PDB entry 6HKO | electron microscopy, 3.42 A resolution | chains A and T of the 17 polymer chains in the assembly

Chain A:
Name: DNA-directed RNA polymerase I subunit RPA190
Source organism: Saccharomyces cerevisiae (strain ATCC 204508 / S288c)
Notes: EC 2.7.7.6
UniProtKB: P10964 (RPA1_YEAST); numbering as in UniProt (aligned over 1-1664)
Sequence (1664 residues; each row starts with the number of its first residue):
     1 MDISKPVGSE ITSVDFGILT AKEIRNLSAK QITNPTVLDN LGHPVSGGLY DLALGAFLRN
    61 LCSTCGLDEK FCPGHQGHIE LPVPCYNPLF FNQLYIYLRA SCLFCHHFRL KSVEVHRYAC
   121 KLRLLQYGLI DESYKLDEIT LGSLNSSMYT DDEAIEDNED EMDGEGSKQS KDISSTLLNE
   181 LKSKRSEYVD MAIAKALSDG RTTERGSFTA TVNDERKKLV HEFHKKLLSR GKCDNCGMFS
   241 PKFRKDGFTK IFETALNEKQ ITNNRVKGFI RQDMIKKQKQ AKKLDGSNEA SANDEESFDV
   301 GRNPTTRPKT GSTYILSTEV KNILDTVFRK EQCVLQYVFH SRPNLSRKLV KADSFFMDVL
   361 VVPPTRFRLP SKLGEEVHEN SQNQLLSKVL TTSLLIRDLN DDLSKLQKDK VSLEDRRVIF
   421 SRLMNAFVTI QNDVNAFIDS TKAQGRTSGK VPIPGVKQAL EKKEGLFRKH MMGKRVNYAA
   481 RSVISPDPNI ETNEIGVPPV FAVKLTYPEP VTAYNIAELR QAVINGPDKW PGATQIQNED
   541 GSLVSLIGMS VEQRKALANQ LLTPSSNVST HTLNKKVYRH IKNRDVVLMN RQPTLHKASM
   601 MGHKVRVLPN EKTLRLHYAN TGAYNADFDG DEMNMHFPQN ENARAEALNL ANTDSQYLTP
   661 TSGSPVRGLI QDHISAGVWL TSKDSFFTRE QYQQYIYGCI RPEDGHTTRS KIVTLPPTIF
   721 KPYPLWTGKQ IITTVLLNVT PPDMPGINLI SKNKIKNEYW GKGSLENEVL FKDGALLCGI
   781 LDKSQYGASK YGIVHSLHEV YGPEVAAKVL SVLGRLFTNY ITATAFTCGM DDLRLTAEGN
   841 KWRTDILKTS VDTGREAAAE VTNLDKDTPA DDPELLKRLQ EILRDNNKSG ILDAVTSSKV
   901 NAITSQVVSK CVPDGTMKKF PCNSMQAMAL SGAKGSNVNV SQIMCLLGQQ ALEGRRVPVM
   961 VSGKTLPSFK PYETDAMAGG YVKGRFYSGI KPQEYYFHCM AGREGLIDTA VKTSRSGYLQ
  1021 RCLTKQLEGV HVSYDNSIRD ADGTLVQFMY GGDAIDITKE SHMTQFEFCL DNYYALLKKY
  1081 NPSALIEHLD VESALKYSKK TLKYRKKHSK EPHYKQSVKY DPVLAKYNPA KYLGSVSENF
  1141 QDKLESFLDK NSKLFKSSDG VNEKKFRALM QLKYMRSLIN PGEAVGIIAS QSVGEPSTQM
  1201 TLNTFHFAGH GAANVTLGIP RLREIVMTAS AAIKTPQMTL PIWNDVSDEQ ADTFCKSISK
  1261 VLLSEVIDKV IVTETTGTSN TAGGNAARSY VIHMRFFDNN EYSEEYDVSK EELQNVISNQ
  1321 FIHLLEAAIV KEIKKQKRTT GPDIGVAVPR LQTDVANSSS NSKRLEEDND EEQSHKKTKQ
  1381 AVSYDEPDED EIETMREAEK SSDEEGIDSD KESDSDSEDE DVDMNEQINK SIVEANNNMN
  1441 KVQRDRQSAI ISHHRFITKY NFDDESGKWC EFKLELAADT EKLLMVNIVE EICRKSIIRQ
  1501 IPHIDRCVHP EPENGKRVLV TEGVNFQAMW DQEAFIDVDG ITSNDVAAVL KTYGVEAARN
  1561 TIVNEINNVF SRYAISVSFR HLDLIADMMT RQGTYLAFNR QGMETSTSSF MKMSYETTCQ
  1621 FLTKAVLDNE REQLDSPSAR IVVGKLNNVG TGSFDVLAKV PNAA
Unresolved in the structure: 141-171, 269-311, 407-412, 446-450, 1154-1159, 1203-1213, 1278-1286, 1339-1432, 1664
Metal / ion sites: Zn2+ site 1: Cys-62, Cys-65, Cys-72, His-75; Zn2+ site 2: Cys-102, Cys-105, Cys-233, Cys-236; Mg2+: Asp-627, Asp-629, Asp-631 (shared with 1 residue of chain R)
Small-molecule neighbours: phosphomethylphosphonic acid guanylate ester (G2P): Arg-591, Pro-593, Asn-625, Asp-627, Thr-1009, Leu-1202
UniProt features mapped onto this chain:
  - region: Pro-992 to Glu-1004 (Bridging helix)
  - binding site (Zn(2+)): Cys-62, Cys-65, Cys-72, His-75, Cys-102, Cys-105, Cys-233, Cys-236
  - binding site (Mg(2+)): Asp-627, Asp-629, Asp-631
  - modified residue (Phosphoserine): Ser-889, Ser-1636

Chain T:
Molecule: Template strand
Source organism: Saccharomyces cerevisiae (strain ATCC 204508 / S288c)
Sequence (38 nucleotides; each row starts with the number of its first residue):
     1 AAGTCAAGTA CTTACGCCTG GTCATTACTA GTACTGCC
Unresolved in the structure: 1-2

Interface between chain A and chain T:
Residue-residue contacts (25; chain A residue first):
  Leu-373(A) with DA24(T), base contact
  Glu-376(A) with DA24(T), base contact
  Lys-462(A) with DT13(T), salt bridge to the phosphate
  Lys-463(A) with DG16(T), salt bridge to the phosphate; DC17(T), salt bridge to the phosphate
  Arg-468(A) with DA14(T), salt bridge to the phosphate; DG16(T), salt bridge to the phosphate
  Arg-475(A) with DC18(T), salt bridge to the phosphate
  Arg-481(A) with DC17(T), base contact; DC18(T), sugar contact
  Gln-592(A) with DG16(T), hydrogen bond to the base; DC17(T), sugar contact
  Pro-593(A) with DG16(T), base contact
  Glu-632(A) with DC18(T), sugar contact
  Ala-1010(A) with DC15(T), hydrogen bond to the base
  Thr-1013(A) with DC15(T), hydrogen bond to the base
  Ser-1014(A) with DA14(T), hydrogen bond to the phosphate; DC15(T), hydrogen bond to the phosphate
  Gly-1017(A) with DC15(T), sugar contact
  Tyr-1018(A) with DT13(T), phosphate contact; DA14(T), sugar contact
  Arg-1600(A) with DT12(T), hydrogen bond to the base
  Glu-1616(A) with DT13(T), sugar contact
  Thr-1617(A) with DT12(T), phosphate contact; DT13(T), hydrogen bond to the phosphate
Interface residues without a listed pair, chain A (22 interface residues in all): Arg-230, Glu-461, Arg-1021, Gln-1620
Interface residues without a listed pair, chain T (10 interface residues in all): DG3, DC11

In short:
22 residues of chain A face 10 of chain T across their interface, with 7 hydrogen bonds and 6 salt bridges.
Among the polar pairs are Gln-592(A)/DG16(T), Ala-1010(A)/DC15(T) and Thr-1013(A)/DC15(T). Chain A binds
phosphomethylphosphonic acid guanylate ester.
Chain A is DNA-directed RNA polymerase I subunit RPA190 and chain T is Template strand, both from
Saccharomyces cerevisiae (strain ATCC 204508 / S288c); the structure, Yeast RNA polymerase I elongation
complex bound to nucleotide analog GMPCPP, was determined by electron microscopy, deposited together with
6HLQ, 6HLR and 6HLS.
